Entry 3EMZ (X-ray diffraction, 2.08 A resolution); this record covers chain A.

# Chain A
Molecule: Endo-1,4-beta-xylanase
Source organism: Bacillus sp. BP-23
Notes: EC 3.2.1.8
UniProtKB: O69231 (O69231_9BACI); residue numbers follow UniProt; this construct covers 2-332
Amino-acid sequence (331 residues; row label = number of the first residue in the row):
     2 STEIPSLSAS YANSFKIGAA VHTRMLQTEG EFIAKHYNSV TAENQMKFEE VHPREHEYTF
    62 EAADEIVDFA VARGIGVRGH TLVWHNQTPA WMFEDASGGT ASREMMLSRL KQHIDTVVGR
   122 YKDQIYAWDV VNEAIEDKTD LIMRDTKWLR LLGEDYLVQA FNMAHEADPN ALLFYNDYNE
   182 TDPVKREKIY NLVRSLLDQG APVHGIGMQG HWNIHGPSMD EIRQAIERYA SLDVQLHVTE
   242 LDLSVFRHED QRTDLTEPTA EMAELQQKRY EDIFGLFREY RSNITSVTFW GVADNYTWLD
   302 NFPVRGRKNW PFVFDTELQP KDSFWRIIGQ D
Residues lining bound ligands: HXH ((1S,2S,3R,6R)-6-[(4-phenoxybenzyl)amino]cyclohex-4-ene-1,2,3-triol): Glu-44, Asn-45, Lys-48, His-81, Trp-85, Asn-133, Glu-134, Tyr-179, Gln-210, His-212, Glu-241, Trp-291, Trp-299, Phe-303
Swiss-Prot annotation at these positions:
  - active site: Glu-134 (Proton donor), Glu-241 (Nucleophile)
What the authors report for this chain:
  - specificity-determining residues: His-249 (proposed by the authors, not directly observed)
  - mutagenesis - S15L, S15L/M93V (20-fold), M93V, E137D, D323N: increased stability
  - mutagenesis - E137D/D323N: unchanged stability
  - mutagenesis - S15L/M93V: increased catalytic activity

# Summary
Chain A binds compound HXH. UniProt lists active-site residues Glu-134 and Glu-241. The paper reports that
S15L, S15L/M93V and M93V, among others, increase stability; the specificity determinant His-249; 6
substitutions were tested in all.
Chain A is Endo-1,4-beta-xylanase (Bacillus sp. BP-23); the structure, Crystal structure of xylanase XynB from
Paenibacillus barcinonensis complexed with a conduramine derivative, was determined by X-ray diffraction
together with 3EMC and 3EMQ from the same study.
